Entry 2K7F (solution NMR); this record covers chains A and C of the 3 polymer chains in the assembly.

[Chain A]
Protein: Replication factor C subunit 1
Source organism: Homo sapiens
Notes: fragment: BRCT domain
UniProt: P35251 (RFC1_HUMAN); numbering as in UniProt (aligned over 375-480)
Chain sequence (109 residues; numbered 375 to 483; the number before each row is that of its first residue):
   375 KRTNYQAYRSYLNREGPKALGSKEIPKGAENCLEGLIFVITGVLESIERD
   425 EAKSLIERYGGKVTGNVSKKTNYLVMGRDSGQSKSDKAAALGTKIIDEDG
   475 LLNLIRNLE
Differences from the reference sequence: expression tag (481-483)
Reported in the primary citation:
  - binding site for the 10-nt DNA strand (chain C): Thr-415, Gly-416, Arg-423, Lys-458
  - mutagenesis - K461E: decreased binding to DNA (citing earlier work)
  - mutagenesis - G435R: decreased stability
  - mutagenesis - G435R: decreased binding to DNA
  - mutagenesis - K444A, R480A: unchanged binding to DNA (citing earlier work)
  - binding site for the 14-nt DNA strand: Thr-438, Gly-439, Asn-440, Arg-452
  - contacts within the chain: Lys-392/Glu-419, Lys-397/Glu-472 (salt bridge)

[Chain C]
Molecule: 10-nt DNA strand
Sequence (10 nucleotides; each row starts with the number of its first residue):
    19 CTCGAGGTCG

[Interface between chain A and chain C]
Residue-residue contacts (16; chain A residue first):
  Lys-375(A) with DG22(C), phosphate contact
  Tyr-379(A) with DC21(C), phosphate contact
  Arg-383(A) with DC21(C), phosphate contact
  Ile-414(A) with DC19(C), phosphate contact
  Thr-415(A) with DC19(C), phosphate contact; DT20(C), base contact
  Gly-416(A) with DC19(C), phosphate contact
  Arg-423(A) with DC19(C), phosphate contact; DT20(C), phosphate contact
  Gly-439(A) with DC19(C), base contact
  Asn-440(A) with DC19(C), base contact
  Asp-453(A) with DC19(C), phosphate contact; DT20(C), base contact
  Ser-454(A) with DG22(C), base contact
  Lys-458(A) with DC19(C), phosphate contact; DT20(C), base contact
Interface residues without a listed pair, chain A (13 interface residues in all): Gly-455

[Overview]
Chain A and chain C form an interface of 13 and 4 residues respectively. From the paper: a binding site for
the 10-nt DNA strand (chain C) at Thr-415(A), Gly-416(A) and Arg-423(A) among others; K461E and G435R of chain
A reduce binding to DNA; 4 substitutions were tested in all.
Here chain A is Replication factor C subunit 1 (Homo sapiens) and chain C is a 10-nt DNA strand. Entry 2K7F
(HADDOCK calculated model of the complex between the BRCT region of RFC p140 and dsDNA) was determined by
solution NMR.
